4GXU - chains B and D of the 12 polymer chains in the assembly; structure by X-ray diffraction, 3.29 A resolution.

== Chain B (and D) ==
Molecule: Hemagglutinin HA2 chain
Source organism: Influenza A virus
Notes: chain D of this document is another copy of the same molecule, construct and numbering; everything in this record applies to it too
UniProt: Q9WFX3 (HEMA_I18A0); residues 1-176 here correspond to UniProt positions 345-520 (UniProt number = residue number + 344)
Amino-acid sequence (176 residues; each row starts with the number of its first residue):
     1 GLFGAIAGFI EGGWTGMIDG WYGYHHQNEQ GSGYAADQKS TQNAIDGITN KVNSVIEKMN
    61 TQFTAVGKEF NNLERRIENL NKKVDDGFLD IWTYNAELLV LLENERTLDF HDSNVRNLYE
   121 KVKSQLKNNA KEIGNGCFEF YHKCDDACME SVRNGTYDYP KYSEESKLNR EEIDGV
Not modelled in the structure: 172-176
Disulfide bonds: Cys-144/Cys-148
Glycans and other covalent adducts: N-acetylglucosamine (NAG) linked to Asn-154
Swiss-Prot annotation at these positions:
  - glycosylation: Asn-154 (N-linked (GlcNAc...) asparagine)

== Chain B / chain D interface ==
Residue-residue contacts (39; chain B residue first):
  Phe-3(B) / Leu-2(D)  hydrophobic
  Phe-3(B) / Phe-3(D)  hydrophobic
  Ser-54(B) / Leu-101(D)
  Lys-58(B) / Tyr-94(D)
  Lys-58(B) / Glu-97(D)  salt bridge
  Met-59(B) / Tyr-94(D)  hydrophobic
  Asn-60(B) / Asp-90(D)
  Lys-68(B) / Arg-76(D)
  Lys-68(B) / Asn-79(D)
  Lys-68(B) / Leu-80(D)
  Glu-69(B) / Arg-76(D)  hydrogen bond (backbone-side chain)
  Phe-70(B) / Arg-76(D)
  Glu-74(B) / Arg-76(D)  salt bridge
  Leu-80(B) / Leu-80(D)  hydrophobic
  Asn-81(B) / Leu-80(D)
  Asn-81(B) / Lys-83(D)  hydrogen bond
  Val-84(B) / Val-84(D)  hydrophobic
  Asp-85(B) / Lys-83(D)  salt bridge
  Phe-88(B) / Lys-83(D)
  Phe-88(B) / Val-84(D)
  Phe-88(B) / Gly-87(D)
  Phe-88(B) / Phe-88(D)  hydrophobic
  Phe-88(B) / Ile-91(D)  hydrophobic
  Ile-91(B) / Ile-91(D)  hydrophobic
  Trp-92(B) / Ile-91(D)
  Trp-92(B) / Tyr-94(D)  hydrophobic
  Leu-99(B) / Tyr-94(D)
  Leu-99(B) / Leu-98(D)  hydrophobic
  Glu-103(B) / Leu-102(D)
  Arg-106(B) / Leu-2(D)
  Arg-106(B) / Arg-106(D)
  Arg-106(B) / Asp-109(D)  salt bridge
  Phe-110(B) / Leu-2(D)  hydrophobic
  Ser-113(B) / Leu-2(D)  hydrogen bond (side chain-backbone)
  Arg-116(B) / Arg-116(D)
  Asn-117(B) / Gly-1(D)  hydrogen bond (side chain-backbone)
  Asn-117(B) / Leu-2(D)  hydrogen bond (side chain-backbone)
  Asn-117(B) / Gly-4(D)
  Glu-120(B) / Arg-116(D)  salt bridge
Also at the interface, not in a pair above, chain B (27 interface residues in all): Val-55, Ile-77, Asn-95
Also at the interface, not in a pair above, chain D (24 interface residues in all): Ile-77, Asn-95, Glu-105

== Summary ==
27 residues of chain B face 24 of chain D across their interface; the contacts include 5 hydrogen bonds and 5
salt bridges. Polar pairs include Lys-58(B)/Glu-97(D), Glu-74(B)/Arg-76(D) and Asp-85(B)/Lys-83(D). Covalently
linked N-acetylglucosamine: at Asn-154(B).
Chain B and chain D are both Hemagglutinin HA2 chain (Influenza A virus); the structure, Crystal structure of
antibody 1F1 bound to the 1918 influenza hemagglutinin, was determined by X-ray diffraction (same publication
as 4GXV and 4GXX).
